3V47 - chains B and D of the 4 polymer chains in the assembly; structure by X-ray diffraction, 2.47 A resolution.

Chain B:
Name: Toll-like receptor 5b and variable lymphocyte receptor B.61 chimeric protein
From: Danio rerio
Notes: fragment: zebrafish Toll-like receptor 5b , hagfish variable lymphocyte receptor B.61
UniProtKB: chimeric construct of B3DIN1, Q4G1L2: residues 22-390 from B3DIN1 (B3DIN1_DANRE) positions 22-390 (same numbers); residues 391-465 from Q4G1L2 positions 126-200 (UniProt number = residue number - 265)
Chain sequence (455 residues; each row starts with the number of its first residue):
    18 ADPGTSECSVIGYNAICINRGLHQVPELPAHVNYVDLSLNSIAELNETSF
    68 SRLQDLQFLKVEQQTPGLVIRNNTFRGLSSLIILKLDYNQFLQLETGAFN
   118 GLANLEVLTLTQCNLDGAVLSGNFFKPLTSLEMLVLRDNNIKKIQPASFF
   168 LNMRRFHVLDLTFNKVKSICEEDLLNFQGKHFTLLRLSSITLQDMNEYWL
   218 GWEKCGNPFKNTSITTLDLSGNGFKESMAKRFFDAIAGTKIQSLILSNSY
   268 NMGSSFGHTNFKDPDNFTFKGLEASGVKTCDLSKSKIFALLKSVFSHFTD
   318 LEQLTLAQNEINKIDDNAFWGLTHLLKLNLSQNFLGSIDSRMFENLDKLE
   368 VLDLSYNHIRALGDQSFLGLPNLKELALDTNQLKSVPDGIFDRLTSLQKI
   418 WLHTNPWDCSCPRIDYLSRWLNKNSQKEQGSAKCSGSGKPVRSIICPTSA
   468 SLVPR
Unresolved in the structure: 18-23, 465-472
Disulfides: Cys25-Cys34, Cys187-Cys222, Cys426-Cys451, Cys428-Cys463
Covalent attachments: N-acetylglucosamine (NAG) linked to Asn89, Asn228, Asn346
Sequence notes: expression tag (18-21, 466-472); engineered mutation Glu24 (Val in B3DIN1), Val124 (Leu in B3DIN1), Lys159 (Gln in B3DIN1), Lys227 (Arg in B3DIN1), Thr229 (Ser in B3DIN1), Asn334 (Asp in B3DIN1)

Chain D:
Name: Flagellin
From: Salmonella enterica subsp. enterica serovar Dublin
UniProtKB: Q06971 (FLIC_SALDU); residues 47-465 here correspond to UniProt positions 48-466 (UniProt number = residue number + 1)
Chain sequence (425 residues; each row starts with the number of its first residue):
    41 GSAKDPQAIANRFTSNIKGLTQASRNANDGISIAQTTEGALNEINNNLQR
    91 VRELSVQATNGTNSDSDLKSIQDEIQQRLEEIDRVSNQTQFNGVKVLSQD
   141 NQMKIQVGANDGETITIDLQKIDVKSLGLDGFNVNGPKEATVGDLKSSFK
   191 NVTGYDTYAAGADKYRVDINSGAVVTDAVAPDKVYVNAANGQLTTDDAEN
   241 NTAVDLFKTTKSTAGTAEAKAIAGAIKGGKEGDTFDYKGVTFTIDTKTGD
   291 DGNGKVSTTINGEKVTLTVADIAIGAADVNAATLQSSKNVYTSVVNGQFT
   341 FDDKTKNESAKLSDLEANNAVKGESKITVNGAEYTANATGDKITLAGKTM
   391 FIDKTASGVSTLINEDAAAAKKSTANPLASIDSALSKVDAVRSSLGAIQN
   441 RFDSAITNLGNTVTNLNSARSRIED
Unresolved in the structure: 41-61, 227-232, 238-346, 461-465
Sequence notes: expression tag (41-46)
What the authors report for this chain:
  - mutagenesis - Q89A/R90A/Q97A (120-fold), R124D/Q128A/Q130A/K135A (30-fold): decreased signaling
  - mutagenesis - R124D/Q128A/Q130A/K135A (3-fold): unchanged binding to Toll-like receptor 5b and variable lymphocyte receptor B.61 chimeric protein (chain B)
  - mutagenesis - Q89A/R90A/Q97A (450-fold): decreased binding to Toll-like receptor 5b and variable lymphocyte receptor B.61 chimeric protein (chain B)

Chain B / chain D interface:
Residue-residue contacts (66):
  Ser26(B) - Asn451(D)  hydrogen bond
  Ile28(B) - Asn451(D)
  Asn31(B) - Val453(D)
  Ile33(B) - Asn448(D)
  Ile33(B) - Asn451(D)
  Ile33(B) - Thr452(D)
  Ile35(B) - Ser444(D)
  Ile35(B) - Thr447(D)
  Ile35(B) - Asn448(D)  hydrogen bond (backbone-side chain)
  Arg37(B) - Asn448(D)  hydrogen bond
  Tyr51(B) - Thr454(D)  hydrogen bond (side chain-backbone)
  Ser55(B) - Ser444(D)
  Leu56(B) - Arg441(D)
  Leu56(B) - Ser444(D)
  Phe75(B) - Thr454(D)
  Phe75(B) - Ala459(D)  hydrophobic
  Glu79(B) - Asn440(D)  hydrogen bond
  Gln80(B) - Ala437(D)
  Gln80(B) - Asn440(D)  hydrogen bond
  Gln80(B) - Arg441(D)  hydrogen bond
  Ile100(B) - Leu456(D)
  Ile100(B) - Ala459(D)  hydrophobic
  Tyr105(B) - Gly436(D)
  Tyr105(B) - Ala437(D)
  Tyr105(B) - Asn440(D)
  Glu123(B) - Arg460(D)  salt bridge
  Val124(B) - Arg460(D)
  Gln129(B) - Ser433(D)  hydrogen bond (side chain-backbone)
  Gln129(B) - Ala437(D)
  Glu149(B) - Arg460(D)  salt bridge
  Asp155(B) - Arg432(D)  salt bridge
  Asp155(B) - Ser433(D)
  Phe180(B) - Arg432(D)
  Lys182(B) - Asp429(D)  salt bridge
  Thr208(B) - Gln89(D)
  Gln210(B) - Arg92(D)  hydrogen bond
  Tyr215(B) - Val96(D)  hydrophobic
  Tyr215(B) - Gln97(D)
  Tyr215(B) - Asn100(D)
  Tyr215(B) - Gly101(D)
  Lys242(B) - Glu93(D)
  Lys242(B) - Gln97(D)  hydrogen bond
  Asn265(B) - Asn86(D)
  Tyr267(B) - Asn86(D)
  Tyr267(B) - Gln89(D)
  Tyr267(B) - Arg90(D)  hydrogen bond (backbone-side chain)
  Asn268(B) - Arg90(D)
  Asn268(B) - Glu93(D)
  Gly270(B) - Arg90(D)  hydrogen bond (backbone-side chain)
  Ser271(B) - Arg90(D)  hydrogen bond (backbone-side chain)
  Ser272(B) - Arg90(D)
  Ser272(B) - Glu114(D)
  Ser272(B) - Arg118(D)  hydrogen bond
  His275(B) - Glu114(D)
  His275(B) - Gln117(D)  hydrogen bond
  Asn277(B) - Leu94(D)
  Asn277(B) - Gln97(D)  hydrogen bond (backbone-side chain)
  Asn277(B) - Ser110(D)  hydrogen bond (side chain-backbone)
  Asn277(B) - Ile111(D)  hydrogen bond (side chain-backbone)
  Asn277(B) - Glu114(D)  hydrogen bond
  Phe278(B) - Arg90(D)
  Phe278(B) - Glu93(D)
  Phe278(B) - Leu94(D)  hydrophobic
  Phe278(B) - Gln97(D)
  Lys303(B) - Arg90(D)
  Lys303(B) - Arg118(D)
Also at the interface, not in a pair above, chain B (41 interface residues in all): Asn36, Asp53, Lys77, Met150, Asn213, Met269
Also at the interface, not in a pair above, chain D (39 interface residues in all): Asn82, Asn87, Asp107, Asp113, Asp422, Ala445, Asn455

Overview:
Chain B and chain D form an interface of 41 and 39 residues respectively; the contacts include 19 hydrogen
bonds and 4 salt bridges. Polar contacts include Glu123(B)-Arg460(D), Glu149(B)-Arg460(D) and
Asp155(B)-Arg432(D). The paper reports that Q89A/R90A/Q97A and R124D/Q128A/Q130A/K135A of chain D reduce
signaling; Q89A/R90A/Q97A of chain D reduce binding to Toll-like receptor 5b and variable lymphocyte receptor
B.61 chimeric protein (chain B).
Chain B is Toll-like receptor 5b and variable lymphocyte receptor B.61 chimeric protein (Danio rerio) and
chain D is Flagellin (Salmonella enterica subsp. enterica serovar Dublin); the structure, Crystal structure of
the N-terminal fragment of zebrafish TLR5 in complex with Salmonella flagellin, was determined by X-ray
diffraction together with 3V44 from the same study.
